PDB entry 8TE1 | X-ray diffraction, 2.48 A resolution | chains A and F of the 4 polymer chains in the assembly

== Chain A (and F) ==
Protein: DNA (cytosine-5)-methyltransferase 3A
From: Homo sapiens
Notes: EC 2.1.1.37, 2.1.1.-; fragment: methyltransferase domain; chain F of this document is another copy of the same molecule, construct and numbering; everything in this record applies to it too
UniProtKB: Q9Y6K1 (DNM3A_HUMAN); residue numbers follow UniProt; this construct covers 628-912
Chain sequence (287 residues; each row starts with the number of its first residue):
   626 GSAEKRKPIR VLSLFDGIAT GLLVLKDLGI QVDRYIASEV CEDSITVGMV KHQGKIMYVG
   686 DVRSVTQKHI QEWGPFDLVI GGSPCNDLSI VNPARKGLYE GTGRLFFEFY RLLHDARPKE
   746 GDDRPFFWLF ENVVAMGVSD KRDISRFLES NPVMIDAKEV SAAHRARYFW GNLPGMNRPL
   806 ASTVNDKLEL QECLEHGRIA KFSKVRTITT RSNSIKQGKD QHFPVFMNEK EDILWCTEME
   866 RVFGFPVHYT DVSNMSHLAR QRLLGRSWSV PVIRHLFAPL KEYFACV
Unresolved in the structure: 833-846 (chain F: 626-627, 667-679, 710-725, 781-791, 808-892)
Construct notes: expression tag (626-627); engineered mutation Lys-676 (Arg in Q9Y6K1), His-882 (Arg in Q9Y6K1)
Ligand contacts: S-adenosylhomocysteine (SAH): Phe-640, Asp-641, Gly-642, Ile-643, Ala-644, Thr-645, Ser-663, Glu-664, Val-665, Cys-666, Ser-669, Gly-685, Asp-686, Val-687, Arg-688, Gly-707, Ser-708, Pro-709, Leu-730, Arg-891, Ser-892, Trp-893
Swiss-Prot annotation at these positions:
  - active site: Cys-710
  - binding site (S-adenosyl-L-methionine): Asp-641 to Thr-645, Glu-664, Asp-686 to Arg-688, Arg-891 to Trp-893
  - modified residue: Cys-710 (S-methylcysteine)
Reported in the primary citation:
  - self-association interface (contacts with another copy of this molecule); pairs are residue here / residue on that copy: Asn-879/His-882 (pi stacking)
  - contacts within the chain: His-882/Leu-883, His-882/Gln-886
  - conformationally variable residues (order/disorder transition): His-882
  - mutagenesis - M674T/R676K, M674T/R676K/R882H (2-fold): increased catalytic activity

== Interface between chain A and chain F ==
Contacting residue pairs (34):
  Arg-688(A) / Arg-771(F)  hydrogen bond (backbone-side chain)
  Tyr-724(A) / Gly-728(F)
  Tyr-724(A) / Arg-729(F)  hydrogen bond
  Tyr-724(A) / Glu-733(F)  hydrogen bond
  Glu-725(A) / Gly-726(F)
  Glu-725(A) / Thr-727(F)
  Glu-725(A) / Gly-728(F)  hydrogen bond (side chain-backbone)
  Arg-729(A) / Gly-728(F)
  Arg-729(A) / Phe-732(F)
  Arg-729(A) / Asp-765(F)  salt bridge
  Arg-729(A) / Asp-768(F)  salt bridge
  Phe-732(A) / Phe-732(F)  hydrophobic
  Phe-732(A) / Phe-772(F)
  Glu-733(A) / Arg-771(F)  salt bridge
  Glu-733(A) / Phe-772(F)
  Tyr-735(A) / Tyr-735(F)  hydrophobic
  Tyr-735(A) / Arg-736(F)
  Tyr-735(A) / His-739(F)
  Arg-736(A) / Tyr-735(F)
  Arg-736(A) / Arg-771(F)
  Arg-736(A) / Phe-772(F)
  His-739(A) / His-739(F)  hydrogen bond
  Lys-744(A) / Glu-745(F)  salt bridge
  Ser-764(A) / Arg-688(F)
  Arg-767(A) / Arg-688(F)
  Asp-768(A) / Arg-688(F)  salt bridge
  Arg-771(A) / Val-687(F)
  Arg-771(A) / Arg-688(F)
  Arg-771(A) / Glu-733(F)  salt bridge
  Arg-771(A) / Arg-736(F)
  Phe-772(A) / Phe-732(F)
  Phe-772(A) / Glu-733(F)
  Phe-772(A) / Arg-736(F)
  Glu-774(A) / Gln-692(F)
Also at the interface, not in a pair above, chain A (17 interface residues in all): Glu-745
Also at the interface, not in a pair above, chain F (19 interface residues in all): Thr-691, Lys-744

== In short ==
17 residues of chain A face 19 of chain F across their interface, with 5 hydrogen bonds and 6 salt bridges.
Polar pairs include Arg-729(A)/Asp-765(F), Arg-729(A)/Asp-768(F) and Glu-733(A)/Arg-771(F). Chain A binds
S-adenosylhomocysteine. The paper reports that M674T/R676K and M674T/R676K/R882H of chain A increase catalytic
activity; conformational variability at His-882(A).
Chain A and chain F are both DNA (cytosine-5)-methyltransferase 3A (Homo sapiens); the structure, Crystal
structure of the methyltransferase domain of R882H/R676K DNMT3A homotetramer, was determined by X-ray
diffraction together with 8TDR, 8TE3 and 8TE4 from the same study.
